PDB entry 9K2V | electron microscopy, 3.40 A resolution | chains y and d of the 30 polymer chains in the assembly

Chain y:
Name: Internal virion protein
From: Anabaena phage A-4L
UniProtKB: A0A059PY42 (A0A059PY42_9CAUD); residues 1-380 here = UniProt positions 1-380
Sequence (380 residues; numbered 1 to 380; the number before each row is that of its first residue):
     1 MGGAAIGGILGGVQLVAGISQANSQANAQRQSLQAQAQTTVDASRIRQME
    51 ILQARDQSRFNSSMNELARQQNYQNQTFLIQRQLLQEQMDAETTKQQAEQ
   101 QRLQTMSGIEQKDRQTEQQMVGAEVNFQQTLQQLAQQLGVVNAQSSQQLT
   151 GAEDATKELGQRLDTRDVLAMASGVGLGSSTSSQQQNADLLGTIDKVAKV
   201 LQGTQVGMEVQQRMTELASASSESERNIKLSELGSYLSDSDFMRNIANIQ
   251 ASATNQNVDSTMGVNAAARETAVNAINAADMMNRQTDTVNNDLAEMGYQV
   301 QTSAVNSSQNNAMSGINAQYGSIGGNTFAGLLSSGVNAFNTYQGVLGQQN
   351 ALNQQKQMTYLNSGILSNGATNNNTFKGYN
Disordered / not traced: 93-380

Chain d:
Name: Internal protein
From: Anabaena phage A-4L
UniProtKB: A0A059PY91 (A0A059PY91_9CAUD); numbering as in UniProt (aligned over 1-1058)
Sequence (1058 residues; numbered 1 to 1058; the number before each row is that of its first residue):
     1 MTIKLIGVDNLDNSQQYNEATNSALVQSLERNQQSVSKTQQILEAGNAAI
    51 AQQAVSIGQASQQKAQANANRGSGIGGLLEGVSKAVGTYWEINQNQQLKQ
   101 AQIDAKTQVIQREQAEAVARAAEKAAAEAAEANKQQALTVSEQEANAVRV
   151 ELGDLYNEWRSGDKFRSEPGGMTKFRDAGLARIMSRTNITEAQKKELINL
   201 HYGNWDAEMKAYSDRTAKYAEEVSQVRRESVIKERTFRVNSVVSGLTWDA
   251 DPTDAIKKVDAMVSSTVNDQNLPLLDRLQAANSMYNTAYEKVVNNATARA
   301 EVERKMKALQAYQYEAITNWNDQTKPRAEREAFDQQLQAKHGLNVDSSYM
   351 AWENSRKQYIEFQQQSRQLQDLEQNGLIDSARKVNLSDDFVGSVVQLILY
   401 GEGNTAALKERFTDNRNFEANTAGAGEVRRLLEAVPRMRRETDSLRSDNA
   451 ALQVARTRLQREGVTFLMNADARTRGLLESFAQQFMVNLPKSNVGLTPEQ
   501 QAEYARQTNQVQQAIEQQIIINDQRVQNNAAELAKYGLSEPEDVLRKNAA
   551 TRRKLVNDTMYQLGTQAEQVRRTQTSGYGQLGITSPTTALGEGANRERLT
   601 FVAPDGYRRLRPPVVANLATVKFTGSSRNGIVPGSKVMLPFMAADAGRVR
   651 VNSDNHREARAKHTHAGEDIAAPGGTKVVSYVSGQVIKVTRQKGIGYGRY
   701 ITIKGDDGMYHRFAHLSAHNVKQGQRVEAGHVIGLVGDDGSPGSYHLHWE
   751 VRDNDGYGANGTVNPLKYMGGVNFKESSAPPPQGNTNGWGYNVNNPPTAR
   801 VPANAIKLPNGKFLVNNRTGALGNPTARAASEQYTVGRPVNTGKVSGSSW
   851 SGTNDYGETYGYAYLANNPEFTKKLAITATRLGISAQWLVDIMAFETGNF
   901 KKATNWSHSRTGVVGLIGFTPATARALGTTTYALAKMPPEKQLDYVYKYL
   951 SDPQLKPHLSKGVEYVAASIFGGSPLVRKMVNNRSGAMQRGDGDINLQNY
  1001 LKKLGRDVGRRYDIRSMSRADRLIGSAVHTGFHEGCATCAALRSSGSDIV
  1051 PHNAEFDA
Disordered / not traced: 1-37, 63-137, 481-495, 590-1058

Interface between chain y and chain d:
Contacting residue pairs - 31 pairs, chain y then chain d:
  A4(y) - P169(d)  hydrophobic
  N23(y) - K547(d)  hydrogen bond
  A26(y) - N548(d)
  Q29(y) - E540(d)
  Q29(y) - N548(d)
  R30(y) - K547(d)  hydrogen bond (side chain-backbone)
  R30(y) - N548(d)  hydrogen bond
  R30(y) - T551(d)  hydrogen bond
  L33(y) - L555(d)  hydrophobic
  Q34(y) - L555(d)
  A37(y) - T559(d)
  T40(y) - R382(d)  hydrogen bond
  V41(y) - Q562(d)
  V41(y) - Q566(d)
  S44(y) - L377(d)
  S44(y) - L563(d)
  S44(y) - Q566(d)  hydrogen bond
  R45(y) - Q566(d)
  R47(y) - G376(d)  hydrogen bond (side chain-backbone)
  R47(y) - L377(d)
  Q48(y) - L377(d)
  Q48(y) - Q566(d)  hydrogen bond (side chain-backbone)
  Q48(y) - Q569(d)
  Q48(y) - V570(d)
  L52(y) - T573(d)
  R55(y) - V570(d)  hydrogen bond (side chain-backbone)
  R55(y) - T573(d)  hydrogen bond
  R55(y) - Q574(d)
  R59(y) - T573(d)  hydrogen bond (side chain-backbone)
  R59(y) - T575(d)  hydrogen bond (side chain-backbone)
  E66(y) - Y578(d)  hydrogen bond
Also at the interface, not in a pair above, chain y (21 interface residues in all): Q25, T39, I51
Also at the interface, not in a pair above, chain d (23 interface residues in all): N375, P541, V544, R552

Overview:
Chain y and chain d form an interface of 21 and 23 residues respectively, with 13 hydrogen bonds. Among the
polar pairs are N23(y)-K547(d), R30(y)-K547(d) and R30(y)-N548(d).
Chain y is Internal virion protein and chain d is Internal protein, both from Anabaena phage A-4L; the
structure, Cyanophage A4 pre-ejectosome, was determined by electron microscopy (same publication as 9JWB, 9K09
and 9K3A).
